PDB entry 3DR7 | X-ray diffraction, 1.70 A resolution | chains A and B

== Chain A (and B) ==
Name: Putative perosamine synthetase
Source organism: Caulobacter crescentus
Notes: chain B of this document is another copy of the same molecule, construct and numbering; everything in this record applies to it too
UniProtKB: O85354 (O85354_CAUCR); residues 26-371 here correspond to UniProt positions 1-346 (UniProt number = residue number - 25)
Sequence (391 residues; numbered -19 to 371; the number before each row is that of its first residue; numbers below 1 keep their minus sign (Met-19 is residue -19)):
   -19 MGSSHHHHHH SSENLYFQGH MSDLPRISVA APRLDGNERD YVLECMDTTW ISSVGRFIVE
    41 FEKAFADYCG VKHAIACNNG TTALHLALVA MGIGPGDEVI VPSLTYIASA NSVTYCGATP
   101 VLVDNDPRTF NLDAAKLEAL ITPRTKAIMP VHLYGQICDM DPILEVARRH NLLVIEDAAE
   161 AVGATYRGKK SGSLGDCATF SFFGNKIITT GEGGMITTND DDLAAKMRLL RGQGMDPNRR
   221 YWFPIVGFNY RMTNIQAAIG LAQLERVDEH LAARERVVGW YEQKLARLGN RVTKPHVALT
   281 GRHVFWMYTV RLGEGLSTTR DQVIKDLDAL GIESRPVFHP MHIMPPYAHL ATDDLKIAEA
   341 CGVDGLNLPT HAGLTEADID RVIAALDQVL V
Not modelled in the structure: -19 to 3 (chain B: -19 to 4)
Differences from the reference sequence: expression tag (-19 to 25)
Modified positions: Lys186 ((2S)-2-amino-6-[[3-hydroxy-2-methyl-5-(phosphonooxymethyl)pyridin-4-yl]methylideneamino]hexanoic acid; LLP)
Small-molecule neighbours:
  - GPD ((2R,3S,5S,6R)-5-amino-3-hydroxy-6-methyl-oxan-2-yl), molecule 1: Ser8, Val9, Ala10, Ala11, Pro12, Tyr86, Glu160, Phe183, Gly184, Asn185, Lys186, Trp286, Glu313, Arg315, Phe318
  - GPD, molecule 2: Thr29, Trp30, Ile31, Ser32, Val34, Met215, Arg220, Tyr221
What the authors report for this chain:
  - catalytic residues: Lys186
  - mutagenesis - K186A: abolished catalytic activity on GDP-perosamine
  - mutagenesis - K186H: abolished catalytic activity

== Chain A / chain B interface ==
Contacting residue pairs (101):
  Leu14(A) - Ile31(B)  hydrophobic
  Glu18(A) - Met26(B)
  Arg19(A) - Leu23(B)
  Arg19(A) - Met26(B)
  Arg19(A) - Asp27(B)  salt bridge
  Val22(A) - Val22(B)  hydrophobic
  Val22(A) - Met26(B)  hydrophobic
  Leu23(A) - Arg19(B)
  Leu23(A) - Leu23(B)  hydrophobic
  Met26(A) - Leu14(B)
  Met26(A) - Glu18(B)
  Met26(A) - Val22(B)  hydrophobic
  Asp27(A) - Arg19(B)  salt bridge
  Ile31(A) - Leu14(B)  hydrophobic
  Ile31(A) - Thr189(B)
  Ile31(A) - Gly191(B)
  Ser32(A) - Phe183(B)
  Ser32(A) - Gly184(B)  hydrogen bond (side chain-backbone)
  Ser32(A) - Gly191(B)  hydrogen bond (side chain-backbone)
  Ser33(A) - Phe183(B)
  Ser33(A) - Glu192(B)  hydrogen bond
  Asn58(A) - Asn58(B)
  Asn58(A) - Asn59(B)
  Asn59(A) - Asn58(B)
  Asn59(A) - Asn229(B)  hydrogen bond (side chain-backbone)
  Thr61(A) - Gln213(B)  hydrogen bond
  Thr61(A) - Asn229(B)
  Tyr86(A) - Gln213(B)
  Tyr86(A) - Phe223(B)  hydrophobic
  Ile87(A) - Phe223(B)  hydrophobic
  Asn91(A) - Val226(B)
  Asn91(A) - Gly227(B)
  Tyr95(A) - Gly227(B)  hydrogen bond (side chain-backbone)
  Tyr95(A) - Phe228(B)
  Phe183(A) - Ser32(B)
  Phe183(A) - Ser33(B)
  Gly184(A) - Ser32(B)
  Lys186(A) - Gln213(B)
  Lys186(A) - Asn229(B)
  Gly191(A) - Ile31(B)
  Gly191(A) - Ser32(B)  hydrogen bond (backbone-side chain)
  Glu192(A) - Ser33(B)  hydrogen bond
  Glu192(A) - Asn229(B)  hydrogen bond
  Glu192(A) - Arg231(B)  salt bridge
  Glu192(A) - Thr233(B)
  Gln213(A) - Thr61(B)  hydrogen bond
  Gln213(A) - Tyr86(B)
  Gln213(A) - Lys186(B)
  Arg220(A) - Arg315(B)
  Arg220(A) - Pro316(B)
  Arg220(A) - His319(B)  hydrogen bond (backbone-side chain)
  Tyr221(A) - Arg315(B)
  Tyr221(A) - Pro316(B)
  Tyr221(A) - Phe318(B)  hydrophobic
  Tyr221(A) - His319(B)
  Tyr221(A) - Met324(B)
  Trp222(A) - His319(B)
  Trp222(A) - Ile323(B)
  Trp222(A) - Met324(B)  hydrophobic
  Trp222(A) - Pro325(B)
  Phe223(A) - Ile87(B)  hydrophobic
  Phe223(A) - Met324(B)
  Phe223(A) - Pro325(B)
  Phe223(A) - Pro326(B)
  Pro224(A) - Pro325(B)
  Pro224(A) - Pro326(B)
  Ile225(A) - Pro326(B)
  Val226(A) - Asn91(B)
  Val226(A) - Pro326(B)  hydrophobic
  Val226(A) - Tyr327(B)
  Gly227(A) - Asn91(B)
  Gly227(A) - Tyr95(B)  hydrogen bond (backbone-side chain)
  Phe228(A) - Tyr95(B)
  Asn229(A) - Asn59(B)  hydrogen bond (backbone-side chain)
  Asn229(A) - Thr61(B)
  Asn229(A) - Lys186(B)
  Asn229(A) - Glu192(B)  hydrogen bond
  Thr233(A) - Glu192(B)
  Ile235(A) - Ile239(B)  hydrophobic
  Gln236(A) - Gln236(B)
  Ile239(A) - Ile235(B)  hydrophobic
  Arg315(A) - Arg220(B)
  Arg315(A) - Tyr221(B)
  Pro316(A) - Arg220(B)
  Pro316(A) - Tyr221(B)
  Phe318(A) - Tyr221(B)  hydrophobic
  His319(A) - Arg220(B)
  His319(A) - Tyr221(B)
  His319(A) - Trp222(B)
  Ile323(A) - Trp222(B)
  Met324(A) - Tyr221(B)
  Met324(A) - Trp222(B)  hydrophobic
  Met324(A) - Phe223(B)
  Pro325(A) - Trp222(B)
  Pro325(A) - Phe223(B)
  Pro325(A) - Pro224(B)
  Pro326(A) - Phe223(B)
  Pro326(A) - Pro224(B)
  Pro326(A) - Ile225(B)
  Pro326(A) - Val226(B)  hydrophobic
  Tyr327(A) - Val226(B)
Other interface residues (no listed pair), chain A (54 interface residues in all): Pro12, Thr29, Val34, Thr62, Thr189, Thr190, Tyr230, Arg231
Other interface residues (no listed pair), chain B (53 interface residues in all): Pro12, Thr29, Thr62, Thr190, Tyr230

== In short ==
Chain A and chain B form an interface of 54 and 53 residues respectively; the contacts include 14 hydrogen
bonds and 3 salt bridges. Among the polar pairs are Arg19(A)-Asp27(B), Glu192(A)-Arg231(B) and
Ser32(A)-Gly184(B). Chain A binds compound GPD. From the paper: the catalytic residue Lys186(A); K186A of
chain A abolishes catalytic activity on GDP-perosamine.
Both chains are Putative perosamine synthetase (Caulobacter crescentus). Entry 3DR7 (GDP-perosamine synthase
from Caulobacter crescentus with bound GDP-3-deoxyperosamine) was determined by X-ray diffraction, deposited
together with 3DR4.
